PDB entry 6TA1 | electron microscopy, 3.10 A resolution | chains A and G of the 12 polymer chains in the assembly

== Chain A ==
Protein: Fatty acid synthase subunit alpha
Organism: Saccharomyces cerevisiae (strain ATCC 204508 / S288c)
Notes: EC 2.3.1.86, 1.1.1.100, 2.3.1.41
UniProt: P19097 (FAS2_YEAST); numbering as in UniProt (aligned over 1-1887)
Chain sequence (1887 residues; numbered 1 to 1887; the number before each row is that of its first residue):
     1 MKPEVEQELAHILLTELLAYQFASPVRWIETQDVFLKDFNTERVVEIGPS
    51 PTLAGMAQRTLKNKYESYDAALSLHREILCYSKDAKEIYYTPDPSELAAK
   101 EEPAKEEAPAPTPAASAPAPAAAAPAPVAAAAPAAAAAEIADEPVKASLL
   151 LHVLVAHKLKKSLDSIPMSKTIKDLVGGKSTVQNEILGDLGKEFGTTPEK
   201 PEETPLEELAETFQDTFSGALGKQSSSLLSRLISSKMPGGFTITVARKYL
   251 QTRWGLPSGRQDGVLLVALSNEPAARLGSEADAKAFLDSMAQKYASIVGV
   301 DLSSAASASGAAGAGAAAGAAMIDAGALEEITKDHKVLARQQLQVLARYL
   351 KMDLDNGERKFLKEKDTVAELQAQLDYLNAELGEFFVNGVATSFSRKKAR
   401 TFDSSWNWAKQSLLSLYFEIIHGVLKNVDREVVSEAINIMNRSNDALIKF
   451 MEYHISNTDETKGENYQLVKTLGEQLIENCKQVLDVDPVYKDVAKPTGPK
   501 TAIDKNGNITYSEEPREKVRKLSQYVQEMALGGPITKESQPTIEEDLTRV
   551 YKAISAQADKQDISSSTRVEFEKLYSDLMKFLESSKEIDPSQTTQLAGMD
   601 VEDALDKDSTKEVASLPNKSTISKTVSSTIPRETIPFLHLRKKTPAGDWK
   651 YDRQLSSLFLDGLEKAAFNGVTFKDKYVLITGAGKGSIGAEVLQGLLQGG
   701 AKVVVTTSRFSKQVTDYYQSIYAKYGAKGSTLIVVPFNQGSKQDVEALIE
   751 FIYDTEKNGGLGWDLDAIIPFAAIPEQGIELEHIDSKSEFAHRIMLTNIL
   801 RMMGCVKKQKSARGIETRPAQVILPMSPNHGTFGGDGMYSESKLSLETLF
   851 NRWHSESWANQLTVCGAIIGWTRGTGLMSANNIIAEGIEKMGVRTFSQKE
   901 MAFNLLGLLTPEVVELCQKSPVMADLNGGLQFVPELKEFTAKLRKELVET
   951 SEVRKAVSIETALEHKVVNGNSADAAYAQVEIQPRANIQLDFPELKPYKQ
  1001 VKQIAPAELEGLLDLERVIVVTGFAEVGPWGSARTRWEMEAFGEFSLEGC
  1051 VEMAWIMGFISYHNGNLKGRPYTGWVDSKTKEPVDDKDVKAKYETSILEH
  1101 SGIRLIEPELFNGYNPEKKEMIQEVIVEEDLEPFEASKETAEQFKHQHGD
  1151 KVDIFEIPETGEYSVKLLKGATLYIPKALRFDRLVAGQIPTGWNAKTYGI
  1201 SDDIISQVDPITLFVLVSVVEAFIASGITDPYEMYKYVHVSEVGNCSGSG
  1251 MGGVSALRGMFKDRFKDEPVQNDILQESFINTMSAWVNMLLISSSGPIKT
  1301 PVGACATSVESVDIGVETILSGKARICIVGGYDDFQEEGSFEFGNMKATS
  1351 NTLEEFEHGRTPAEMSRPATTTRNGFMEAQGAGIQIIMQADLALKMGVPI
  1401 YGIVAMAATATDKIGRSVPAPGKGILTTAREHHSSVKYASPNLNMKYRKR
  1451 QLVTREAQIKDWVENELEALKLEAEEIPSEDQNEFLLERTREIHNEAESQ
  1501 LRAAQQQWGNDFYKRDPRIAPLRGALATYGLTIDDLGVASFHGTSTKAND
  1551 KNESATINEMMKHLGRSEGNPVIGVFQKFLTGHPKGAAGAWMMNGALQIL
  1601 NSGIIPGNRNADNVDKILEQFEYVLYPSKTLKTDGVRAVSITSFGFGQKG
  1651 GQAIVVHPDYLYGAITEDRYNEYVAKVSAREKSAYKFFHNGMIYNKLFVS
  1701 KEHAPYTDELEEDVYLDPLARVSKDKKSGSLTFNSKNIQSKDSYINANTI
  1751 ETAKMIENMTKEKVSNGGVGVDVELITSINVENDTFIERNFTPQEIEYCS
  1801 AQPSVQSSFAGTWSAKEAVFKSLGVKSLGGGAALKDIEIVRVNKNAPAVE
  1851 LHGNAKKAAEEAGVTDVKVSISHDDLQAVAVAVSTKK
Not modelled in the structure: 95-139, 303-327, 540-602, 1745-1746, 1767, 1887
Modified / non-standard residues: Ser1440 (phosphoserine; SEP)
Ligand contacts: NADPH (NDP; NADPH dihydro-nicotinamide-adenine-dinucleotide phosphate): Gly682, Ala683, Gly684, Ser687, Ile688, Thr706, Thr707, Ser708, Arg709, Asn738, Gln739, Gly740, Phe771, Ala772, Ala773, Ile774, Phe790, Ile794, Pro825, Met826, Ser827, Tyr839, Lys843, Ile869, Gly870, Thr872, Thr875, Gly876, Leu877, Met878
Curated features (UniProtKB/Swiss-Prot):
  - active site (For beta-ketoacyl synthase activity): Cys1305, His1542, His1583
  - binding site (acetyl-CoA): Asp1772 to Glu1774, Tyr1798, Ser1808, Glu1817 to Ser1827, Arg1841 to Lys1844, Ile1871 to His1873
  - binding site (Mg(2+)): Asp1772, Val1773, Glu1774, Ser1872, His1873
  - modified residue: Ser50 (Phosphoserine), Ser180 (O-(pantetheine 4'-phosphoryl)serine), Ser523 (Phosphoserine), Ser958 (Phosphoserine), Ser1440 (Phosphoserine)
  - cross-link: Lys37 (Glycyl lysine isopeptide (Lys-Gly) (interchain with G-Cter in ubiquitin))
  - mutagenesis: Gly1250 (G1250S: Cerulenin-resistance), Val1769 (V1769D: Does not affect oligomerization; when associated with S-1771 and L-1773 or S-1771; L-1773; S-1879 and E-1881), Gly1770 (G1770D: Loss of transferase activity), Val1771 (V1771S: Does not affect oligomerization but lacks transferase activity; when associated with D-1769 and L-1773 or D-1769; L-1773; S-1879 and E-1881), Asp1772 (D1772S: Loss of transferase activity; when associated with S-1774), Val1773 (V1773L: Does not affect oligomerization but lacks transferase activity; when associated with D-1769 and S-1771 or D-1769; S-1771; S-1879 and E-1881), Glu1774 (E1774S: Loss of transferase activity; when associated with S-1772), Arg1841 (R1841A: Loss off transferase activity), Val1879 (V1879S: Does not affect oligomerization but lacks transferase activity; when associated with D-1769; S-1771; L-1773 and E-1881), Val1881 (V1881E: Does not affect oligomerization but lacks transferase activity; when associated with D-1769; S-1771; L-1773 and S-1879)
What the authors report for this chain:
  - post-translational modification sites: Ser1440
  - contacts within the chain: Ser1440-Asp1516, Ser1440-Arg1518
  - catalytic residues: Tyr839
  - binding site for NADPH: Tyr839
  - mutagenesis - Y839F: abolished catalytic activity (citing earlier work)

== Chain G ==
Protein: Fatty acid synthase subunit beta
Organism: Saccharomyces cerevisiae (strain ATCC 204508 / S288c)
Notes: EC 2.3.1.86, 4.2.1.59, 1.3.1.9, 2.3.1.38, 2.3.1.39, 3.1.2.14
UniProt: P07149 (FAS1_YEAST); residue numbers follow UniProt; this construct covers 1-2051
Chain sequence (2051 residues; numbered 1 to 2051; the number before each row is that of its first residue):
     1 MDAYSTRPLTLSHGSLEHVLLVPTASFFIASQLQEQFNKILPEPTEGFAA
    51 DDEPTTPAELVGKFLGYVSSLVEPSKVGQFDQVLNLCLTEFENCYLEGND
   101 IHALAAKLLQENDTTLVKTKELIKNYITARIMAKRPFDKKSNSALFRAVG
   151 EGNAQLVAIFGGQGNTDDYFEELRDLYQTYHVLVGDLIKFSAETLSELIR
   201 TTLDAEKVFTQGLNILEWLENPSNTPDKDYLLSIPISCPLIGVIQLAHYV
   251 VTAKLLGFTPGELRSYLKGATGHSQGLVTAVAIAETDSWESFFVSVRKAI
   301 TVLFFIGVRCYEAYPNTSLPPSILEDSLENNEGVPSPMLSISNLTQEQVQ
   351 DYVNKTNSHLPAGKQVEISLVNGAKNLVVSGPPQSLYGLNLTLRKAKAPS
   401 GLDQSRIPFSERKLKFSNRFLPVASPFHSHLLVPASDLINKDLVKNNVSF
   451 NAKDIQIPVYDTFDGSDLRVLSGSISERIVDCIIRLPVKWETTTQFKATH
   501 ILDFGPGGASGLGVLTHRNKDGTGVRVIVAGTLDINPDDDYGFKQEIFDV
   551 TSNGLKKNPNWLEEYHPKLIKNKSGKIFVETKFSKLIGRPPLLVPGMTPC
   601 TVSPDFVAATTNAGYTIELAGGGYFSAAGMTAAIDSVVSQIEKGSTFGIN
   651 LIYVNPFMLQWGIPLIKELRSKGYPIQFLTIGAGVPSLEVASEYIETLGL
   701 KYLGLKPGSIDAISQVINIAKAHPNFPIALQWTGGRGGGHHSFEDAHTPM
   751 LQMYSKIRRHPNIMLIFGSGFGSADDTYPYLTGEWSTKFDYPPMPFDGFL
   801 FGSRVMIAKEVKTSPDAKKCIAACTGVPDDKWEQTYKKPTGGIVTVRSEM
   851 GEPIHKIATRGVMLWKEFDETIFNLPKNKLVPTLEAKRDYIISRLNADFQ
   901 KPWFATVNGQARDLATMTYEEVAKRLVELMFIRSTNSWFDVTWRTFTGDF
   951 LRRVEERFTKSKTLSLIQSYSLLDKPDEAIEKVFNAYPAAREQFLNAQDI
  1001 DHFLSMCQNPMQKPVPFVPVLDRRFEIFFKKDSLWQSEHLEAVVDQDVQR
  1051 TCILHGPVAAQFTKVIDEPIKSIMDGIHDGHIKKLLHQYYGDDESKIPAV
  1101 EYFGGESPVDVQSQVDSSSVSEDSAVFKATSSTDEESWFKALAGSEINWR
  1151 HASFLCSFITQDKMFVSNPIRKVFKPSQGMVVEISNGNTSSKTVVTLSEP
  1201 VQGELKPTVILKLLKENIIQMEMIENRTMDGKPVSLPLLYNFNPDNGFAP
  1251 ISEVMEDRNQRIKEMYWKLWIDEPFNLDFDPRDVIKGKDFEITAKEVYDF
  1301 THAVGNNCEDFVSRPDRTMLAPMDFAIVVGWRAIIKAIFPNTVDGDLLKL
  1351 VHLSNGYKMIPGAKPLQVGDVVSTTAVIESVVNQPTGKIVDVVGTLSRNG
  1401 KPVMEVTSSFFYRGNYTDFENTFQKTVEPVYQMHIKTSKDIAVLRSKEWF
  1451 QLDDEDFDLLNKTLTFETETEVTFKNANIFSSVKCFGPIKVELPTKETVE
  1501 IGIVDYEAGASHGNPVVDFLKRNGSTLEQKVNLENPIPIAVLDSYTPSTN
  1551 EPYARVSGDLNPIHVSRHFASYANLPGTITHGMFSSASVRALIENWAADS
  1601 VSSRVRGYTCQFVDMVLPNTALKTSIQHVGMINGRKLIKFETRNEDDVVV
  1651 LTGEAEIEQPVTTFVFTGQGSQEQGMGMDLYKTSKAAQDVWNRADNHFKD
  1701 TYGFSILDIVINNPVNLTIHFGGEKGKRIRENYSAMIFETIVDGKLKTEK
  1751 IFKEINEHSTSYTFRSEKGLLSATQFTQPALTLMEKAAFEDLKSKGLIPA
  1801 DATFAGHSLGEYAALASLADVMSIESLVEVVFYRGMTMQVAVPRDELGRS
  1851 NYGMIAINPGRVAASFSQEALQYVVERVGKRTGWLVEIVNYNVENQQYVA
  1901 AGDLRALDTVTNVLNFIKLQKIDIIELQKSLSLEEVEGHLFEIIDEASKK
  1951 SAVKPRPLKLERGFACIPLVGISVPFHSTYLMNGVKPFKSFLKKNIIKEN
  2001 VKVARLAGKYIPNLTAKPFQVTKEYFQDVYDLTGSEPIKEIIDNWEKYEQ
  2051 S
Not modelled in the structure: 1-4, 1110-1122, 2049-2051
Ligand contacts: FMN (flavin mononucleotide): Pro595, Gly596, Met597, Thr598, Pro599, Cys600, Asn650, Ile652, Gly682, Ala683, Lys706, Thr733, Arg736, Gly737, Gly738, Gly739, Ser769, Gly770, Phe771, Leu800, Gly802, Ser803, Met806, Leu1054, His1055, Gly1056, Ala1059
Curated features (UniProtKB/Swiss-Prot):
  - active site: Ser274 (For acetyltransferase activity), Ser1808 (For malonyltransferase activity)
  - modified residue: Met1 (N-acetylmethionine), Thr733 (Phosphothreonine), Ser1121 (Phosphoserine)
  - cross-link: Lys1364 (Glycyl lysine isopeptide (Lys-Gly) (interchain with G-Cter in ubiquitin))

== Interface between chain A and chain G ==
Contacting residue pairs - 213 pairs, chain A then chain G:
  Met1(A) with Tyr2048(G), hydrophobic
  Val5(A) with Lys2047(G)
  Glu6(A) with Val2003(G); Val2021(G)
  Gln7(A) with Lys1998(G); Val2001(G), hydrogen bond (side chain-backbone); Val2003(G)
  Leu9(A) with Phe2026(G); Ile2041(G), hydrophobic; Trp2045(G), hydrophobic
  Ala10(A) with Val2003(G), hydrophobic; Phe2019(G)
  His11(A) with Ile1996(G); Val2001(G)
  Leu13(A) with Phe2019(G), hydrophobic; Gln2020(G); Tyr2025(G), hydrophobic; Phe2026(G), hydrophobic; Val2029(G), hydrophobic
  Leu14(A) with Leu1815(G), hydrophobic; Ile1996(G), hydrophobic; Tyr2010(G), hydrophobic
  Thr15(A) with Leu1992(G)
  Glu16(A) with Lys1989(G), salt bridge; Ser2035(G); Pro2037(G); Ile2038(G)
  Leu17(A) with Tyr2010(G), hydrophobic; Pro2012(G), hydrophobic; Leu2014(G), hydrophobic; Phe2019(G), hydrophobic; Val2029(G), hydrophobic
  Leu18(A) with Glu1811(G); Tyr1812(G), hydrophobic; Leu1815(G), hydrophobic; Leu1992(G), hydrophobic; Ile1996(G), hydrophobic
  Ala19(A) with Val1985(G); Lys1989(G)
  Tyr20(A) with Val1985(G), hydrophobic; Lys1989(G); Thr2033(G); Ser2035(G)
  Gln21(A) with Tyr1812(G); Arg1834(G); His1977(G)
  Phe22(A) with Arg1834(G); Thr1837(G); Met1838(G), hydrophobic; His1977(G); Leu1981(G); Gly1984(G); Val1985(G)
  Ala23(A) with His1977(G); Ser1978(G), hydrogen bond (backbone-backbone); Leu1981(G)
  Ser24(A) with His1977(G); Leu2014(G)
  Pro25(A) with Ile1888(G); Val1889(G); His1977(G); Asn2013(G)
  Val26(A) with Val1889(G); Asn1890(G); Tyr1891(G), hydrogen bond (backbone-backbone); Asn2013(G)
  Arg27(A) with Tyr1891(G); Asn2013(G), hydrogen bond (backbone-backbone); Leu2014(G), hydrogen bond (side chain-backbone); Thr2015(G); Ala2016(G); Leu2032(G)
  Trp28(A) with Val1665(G), hydrophobic; Ala1805(G), hydrophobic; His1807(G); Tyr1891(G), hydrogen bond (backbone-backbone); Asn1892(G)
  Ile29(A) with Tyr1891(G), hydrogen bond (backbone-backbone); Asn1892(G); Val1893(G); Glu1894(G); Tyr1898(G), hydrophobic
  Glu30(A) with Ala2016(G)
  Thr31(A) with Ile2011(G); Pro2012(G)
  Gln32(A) with Asn1892(G)
  Val34(A) with Ala2016(G); Pro2018(G), hydrophobic
  Phe35(A) with Thr1663(G); Val1665(G), hydrophobic
  Phe39(A) with Gly2008(G)
  Thr41(A) with Val1661(G); Thr1663(G)
  Glu42(A) with Arg1604(G), salt bridge; Pro1660(G); Val1661(G), hydrogen bond (backbone-backbone)
  Arg43(A) with Val1661(G); Thr1662(G); Thr1663(G), hydrogen bond (backbone-backbone)
  Val44(A) with Thr1663(G)
  Val45(A) with Thr1663(G), hydrogen bond (backbone-backbone); Phe1664(G); Val1665(G), hydrogen bond (backbone-backbone)
  Glu46(A) with Val1665(G); Thr1667(G), hydrogen bond
  Ile47(A) with Val1665(G), hydrogen bond (backbone-backbone); Phe1666(G), hydrophobic; Thr1667(G), hydrogen bond (backbone-backbone); Glu1785(G); Ala1788(G), hydrophobic; Phe1789(G), hydrophobic; Leu1792(G), hydrophobic
  Gly48(A) with Thr1667(G); Met1784(G); Glu1785(G)
  Pro49(A) with Ser1671(G); Leu1781(G), hydrophobic; Met1784(G); Glu1785(G)
  Ser50(A) with Thr1667(G); Ser1671(G)
  Thr52(A) with Thr1667(G)
  Leu53(A) with Phe1666(G); Thr1667(G); His1807(G)
  Met56(A) with Asn1892(G); Val1893(G), hydrophobic; Gln1897(G)
  Arg59(A) with Gln1896(G)
  Thr60(A) with Val1893(G)
  Asn63(A) with Gln1896(G), hydrogen bond
  Lys64(A) with Glu1894(G), salt bridge
  Tyr81(A) with Leu1680(G); Ala1788(G), hydrophobic; Asp1791(G)
  Ile88(A) with Leu1797(G)
  Tyr89(A) with Asp1791(G), hydrogen bond; Leu1792(G), hydrophobic
  Tyr90(A) with Leu1533(G); Ile1537(G); Met1631(G), hydrophobic; Lys1636(G); Gln1659(G), hydrogen bond; Leu1797(G), hydrophobic
  Thr91(A) with Glu1534(G)
  Pro92(A) with Ile1537(G)
  Glu949(A) with Ser1438(G), hydrogen bond
  Glu952(A) with Lys1439(G)
  Val953(A) with Ala1442(G), hydrophobic
  Val957(A) with Ala1442(G); Val1443(G), hydrophobic; Ser1446(G)
  Glu960(A) with Val1443(G); Phe1519(G); Arg1522(G), salt bridge; Asn1523(G), hydrogen bond
  Thr961(A) with Ser1446(G)
  Leu963(A) with Arg1522(G)
  Glu964(A) with Lys1447(G), salt bridge; Glu1448(G)
  Val967(A) with His1512(G); Gly1513(G), hydrogen bond (backbone-backbone); Asn1514(G); Pro1515(G); Asp1518(G)
  Val968(A) with Tyr1506(G); Ser1511(G); His1512(G), hydrogen bond (backbone-backbone); Pro1515(G), hydrophobic
  Gln979(A) with Leu964(G); Gln968(G)
  Val980(A) with Arg952(G); Leu964(G); Ser965(G), hydrogen bond (backbone-backbone); Gln968(G), hydrogen bond (backbone-side chain)
  Glu981(A) with Lys962(G), salt bridge; Thr963(G); Leu964(G)
  Ile982(A) with Arg952(G); Glu955(G); Glu956(G); Lys962(G); Thr963(G), hydrogen bond (backbone-backbone); Ser965(G)
  Gln983(A) with Glu956(G); Lys962(G)
  Pro984(A) with Glu956(G); Thr959(G); Lys960(G); Ser961(G)
  Arg985(A) with Glu956(G), hydrogen bond (backbone-backbone); Arg957(G); Gln998(G)
  Ala986(A) with Arg957(G), hydrogen bond (backbone-side chain)
  Asn987(A) with Arg957(G); Phe958(G); Gln993(G), hydrogen bond
  Glu1048(A) with Lys960(G), salt bridge
  Tyr1062(A) with Gln998(G); Asp1001(G), hydrogen bond
  Asn1064(A) with Asp1001(G)
  Pro1071(A) with Ser1005(G)
  Thr1073(A) with Gln998(G); Asp1001(G)
  Trp1075(A) with Gln998(G)
  Lys1682(A) with Glu992(G), salt bridge; Phe994(G)
  Tyr1685(A) with Gln993(G), hydrogen bond; Asn996(G)
  Lys1686(A) with Ala915(G)
  His1689(A) with Asn996(G)
  Ile1693(A) with Gln998(G)
  Tyr1694(A) with Asp1001(G), hydrogen bond
Interface residues without a listed pair, chain A (90 interface residues in all): Glu8, Ala956, Asn969, Gly970, Ser1683, Asn1690
Interface residues without a listed pair, chain G (132 interface residues in all): Thr916, Arg991, Ala997, His1002, Ala1510, His1628, Met1676, Lys1795, Thr1803, Gly1806, Ser1808, Thr1979, Phe1988, Lys1993, Ile1997, Glu1999

== In short ==
Chain A and chain G form an interface of 90 and 132 residues respectively; the contacts include 30 hydrogen
bonds and 8 salt bridges. Among the polar pairs are Glu16(A)-Lys1989(G), Glu42(A)-Arg1604(G) and
Lys64(A)-Glu1894(G). Chain A binds NADPH. Ligands of chain G: flavin mononucleotide. The paper reports the
catalytic residue Tyr839(A); Y839F of chain A abolishes catalytic activity.
Chain A is Fatty acid synthase subunit alpha and chain G is Fatty acid synthase subunit beta, both from
Saccharomyces cerevisiae (strain ATCC 204508 / S288c); the structure, Fatty acid synthase of S. cerevisiae,
was determined by electron microscopy.
